7TQD - chains A and C of the 3 polymer chains in the assembly; structure by electron microscopy, 2.90 A resolution.

# Chain A
Protein: Cap2
Source organism: Enterobacter cloacae
Notes: engineered mutation(s): C109A, C548A
Amino-acid sequence (600 residues; each row starts with the number of its first residue):
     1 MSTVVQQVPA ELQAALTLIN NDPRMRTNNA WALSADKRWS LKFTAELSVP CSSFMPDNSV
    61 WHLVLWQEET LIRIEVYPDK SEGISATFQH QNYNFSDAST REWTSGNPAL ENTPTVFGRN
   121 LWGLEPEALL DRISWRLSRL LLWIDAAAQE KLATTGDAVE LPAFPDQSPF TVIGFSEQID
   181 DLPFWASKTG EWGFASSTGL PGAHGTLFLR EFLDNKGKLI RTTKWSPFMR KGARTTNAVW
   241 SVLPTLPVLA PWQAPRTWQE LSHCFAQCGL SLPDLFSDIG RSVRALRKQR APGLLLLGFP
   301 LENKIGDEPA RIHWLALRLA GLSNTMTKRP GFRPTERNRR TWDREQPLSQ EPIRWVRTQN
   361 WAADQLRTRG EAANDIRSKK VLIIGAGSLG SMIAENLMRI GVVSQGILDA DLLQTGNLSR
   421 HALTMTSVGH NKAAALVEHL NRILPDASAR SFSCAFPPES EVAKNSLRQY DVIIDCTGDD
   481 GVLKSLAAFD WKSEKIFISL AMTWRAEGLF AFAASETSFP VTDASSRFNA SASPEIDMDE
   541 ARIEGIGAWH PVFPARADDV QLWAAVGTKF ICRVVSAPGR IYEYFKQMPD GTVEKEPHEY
Unresolved in the structure: 1-374
Small-molecule neighbours: adenosine monophosphate (AMP): Ile384, Gly385, Ala386, Gly387, Ser388, Leu408, Asp409, Asp411, Lys432, Ala455, Phe456, Cys476, Thr477, Asp479, Val482, Phe553

# Chain C
Protein: Cyclic AMP-AMP-GMP synthase
Source organism: Enterobacter cloacae
Notes: EC 2.7.7.-
Reference sequence: P0DSP4 (CDND2_ENTCL); residue numbers follow UniProt; this construct covers 2-381
Amino-acid sequence (399 residues; each row starts with the number of its first residue; numbers below 1 keep their minus sign (Met-17 is residue -17)):
   -17 MKSSHHHHHH ENLYFQSNAE LQPQFNEFLA NIRPTDTQKE DWKSGARTLR ERLKNFEPLK
    43 EIVVSTFLQG SIRRSTAIRP LGDKRPDVDI VVVTNLDHTR MSPTDAMDLF IPFLEKYYPG
   103 KWETQGRSFG ITLSYVELDL VITAIPESGA EKSHLEQLYK SESVLTVNSL EEQTDWRLNK
   163 SWTPNTGWLS ESNSAQVEDA PASEWKAHPL VLPDREKNEW GRTHPLAQIR WTAEKNRLCN
   223 GHYINLVRAV KWWRQQNSED LPKYPKGYPL EHLIGNALDN GTTSMAQGLV QLMDTFLSRW
   283 AAIYNQKSKP WLSDHGVAEH DVMARLTAED FCSFYEGIAS AAEIARNALA SEEPQESAQL
   343 WRQLFGSKFP LPGPQGGDRN GGFTTPSKPA EPQKTGRFA
Unresolved in the structure: -17 to 1, 173-175, 355-374
Sequence notes: initiating methionine (-17); expression tag (-16 to 1)
Covalently attached groups: adenosine monophosphate (AMP) linked to Ala381
Ion coordination: Mg2+ site 1: Asp69, Asp71 (together with ATP); Mg2+ site 2: Asp71 (together with ATP)
Small-molecule neighbours:
  - ADP (adenosine-5'-diphosphate): Gln51, Arg109, Val123, Leu194, Asp196, Arg197, Arg204, Thr205, His302, Arg307
  - ATP (adenosine-5'-triphosphate): Gln51, Gly52, Ser53, Arg56, Asp69, Asp71, Gln210, Lys233, Gly249, Tyr250, Pro251, Asp296, Val304
Curated features (UniProtKB/Swiss-Prot):
  - active site: Asp69, Asp71, Asp121
  - binding site (ATP): Gln51, Ser53, Arg56, Asp69, Asp71, Arg109, Asp196, Arg197, Arg204, Thr205, Gln210, Lys233, Tyr250, Val304, Arg307
  - binding site (Mg(2+)): Asp69, Asp71, Asp121, Asp196, Asn258, Leu260
  - site: Gln51 (Important for GTP discrimination)
  - mutagenesis: Arg29 to Arg34 (No longer interacts with Cap2), Thr30 (T30K: No longer interacts with Cap2), Gln51 (Q51A/S/T: Significantly decreased incorporation of GTP but not ATP, makes 3'3'3'-cAAA), Asp69 to Asp71 (No longer protects against phage T2; Nearly complete loss of enzymatic activity), Asp69 (D69A: Retains a very small amount of enzymatic activity, may bind GTP better than wild-type; D69K: Nearly complete loss of enzymatic activity), Asp71 (D71N: No longer makes cyclic nucleotides), Trp170 to Leu171 (Decreased interaction with Cap2), Asp196 (D196A: Slight decrease in synthesis of 3'3'3'-cAAG), Thr205 (T205A: Decreased incorporation of GTP but not ATP), Gln210 (Q210A: Nearly wild-type cyclic nucleotide synthesis), Tyr250 (Y250A: No cyclic nucleotide synthesis), Gly363 to Ala381 (No longer conjugates with Cap2), 7 further mutagenesis entries in UniProt

# Interface between chain A and chain C
Residue-residue contacts - 39 pairs, chain A then chain C:
  Ser388(A) - Ala381(C)
  Leu389(A) - Ala381(C)  hydrogen bond (backbone-backbone)
  Cys476(A) - Ala381(C)
  Thr477(A) - Ala381(C)
  Gly478(A) - Arg379(C)
  Asp479(A) - Arg379(C)
  Asp480(A) - Arg379(C)  salt bridge
  Leu483(A) - Arg379(C)
  Lys492(A) - Glu33(C)
  Glu494(A) - Arg34(C)  salt bridge
  Ala501(A) - Arg379(C)
  Ala501(A) - Phe380(C)
  Met502(A) - Gly378(C)
  Met502(A) - Arg379(C)
  Met502(A) - Phe380(C)  hydrogen bond (backbone-backbone)
  Thr503(A) - Phe380(C)
  Trp504(A) - Phe380(C)  hydrophobic
  Phe510(A) - Arg379(C)
  Glu516(A) - Ser26(C)  hydrogen bond
  Glu516(A) - Gly27(C)
  Glu516(A) - Thr30(C)  hydrogen bond
  Thr517(A) - Thr30(C)
  Ser518(A) - Arg29(C)
  Pro520(A) - Glu22(C)
  Val521(A) - Glu22(C)
  Thr522(A) - Thr19(C)
  Thr522(A) - Glu22(C)
  Asp523(A) - Glu22(C)  hydrogen bond (backbone-side chain)
  Asp523(A) - Tyr117(C)  hydrogen bond
  Arg527(A) - Tyr117(C)  hydrogen bond
  Phe528(A) - Thr377(C)
  Phe528(A) - Arg379(C)
  Asn529(A) - Gln375(C)  hydrogen bond (side chain-backbone)
  Asn529(A) - Thr377(C)
  Ser533(A) - Thr377(C)
  Ile536(A) - Phe380(C)  hydrophobic
  Phe553(A) - Phe380(C)  hydrophobic
  Tyr600(A) - Arg67(C)
  Tyr600(A) - Tyr117(C)
Also at the interface, not in a pair above, chain A (33 interface residues in all): Ser493, Ser499, Ser515, Arg580
Also at the interface, not in a pair above, chain C (18 interface residues in all): Asp23, Ser116

# Overview
Chain A and chain C form an interface of 33 and 18 residues respectively, with 8 hydrogen bonds and 2 salt
bridges. Polar contacts include Asp480(A)-Arg379(C), Glu494(A)-Arg34(C) and Glu516(A)-Ser26(C). Bound to chain
A: adenosine monophosphate. Bound to chain C: ATP and ADP.
Chain A is Cap2 and chain C is Cyclic AMP-AMP-GMP synthase, both from Enterobacter cloacae; the structure,
Structure of Enterobacter cloacae Cap2-CdnD02 2:1 complex, was determined by electron microscopy, deposited
together with 7TO3, 7TSQ and 7TSX.
